Entry 6L9M (X-ray diffraction, 2.60 A resolution); this record covers chains A and C of the 3 polymer chains in the assembly.

# Chain A
Protein: H2-Ld
From: Homo sapiens
Chain sequence (278 residues; each row starts with the number of its first residue; numbering starts at 0):
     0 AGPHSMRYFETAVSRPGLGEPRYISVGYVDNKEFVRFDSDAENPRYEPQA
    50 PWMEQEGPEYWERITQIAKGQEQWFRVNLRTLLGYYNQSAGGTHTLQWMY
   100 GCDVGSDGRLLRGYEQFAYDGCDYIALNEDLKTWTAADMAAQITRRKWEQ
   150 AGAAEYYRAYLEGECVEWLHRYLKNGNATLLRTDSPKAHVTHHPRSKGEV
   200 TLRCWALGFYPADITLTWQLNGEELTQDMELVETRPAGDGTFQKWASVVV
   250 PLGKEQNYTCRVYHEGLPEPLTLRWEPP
Cystine bridges: Cys-101/Cys-164, Cys-203/Cys-259

# Chain C
Protein: Ser-pro-ser-tyr-val-tyr-his-gln-phe
From: Homo sapiens
Chain sequence (9 residues; row label = number of the first residue in the row):
     1 SPSYVYHQF

# Chain A / chain C interface
Contacting residue pairs (48):
  Met-5(A) with Ser-1(C)
  Tyr-7(A) with Ser-1(C), hydrogen bond (side chain-backbone); Pro-2(C)
  Tyr-45(A) with Pro-2(C)
  Arg-62(A) with Ser-1(C), hydrogen bond
  Ile-63(A) with Ser-1(C); Pro-2(C)
  Gln-65(A) with Tyr-4(C)
  Ile-66(A) with Pro-2(C); Tyr-4(C)
  Gly-69(A) with Tyr-4(C)
  Gln-70(A) with Ser-3(C); Tyr-4(C); Val-5(C), hydrogen bond (side chain-backbone)
  Trp-73(A) with Val-5(C), hydrophobic; His-7(C), hydrogen bond (side chain-backbone); Gln-8(C); Phe-9(C), hydrophobic
  Val-76(A) with Gln-8(C)
  Asn-77(A) with Gln-8(C), hydrogen bond; Phe-9(C), hydrogen bond (side chain-backbone)
  Thr-80(A) with Phe-9(C)
  Leu-81(A) with Phe-9(C), hydrophobic
  Tyr-84(A) with Phe-9(C), hydrogen bond (side chain-backbone)
  Leu-95(A) with Phe-9(C), hydrophobic
  Trp-97(A) with Ser-3(C); Tyr-4(C); Val-5(C), hydrophobic
  Tyr-99(A) with Pro-2(C); Ser-3(C), hydrogen bond (side chain-backbone)
  Phe-116(A) with Val-5(C), hydrophobic; Phe-9(C), hydrophobic
  Thr-143(A) with Phe-9(C), hydrogen bond (side chain-backbone)
  Lys-146(A) with Phe-9(C), hydrogen bond (side chain-backbone)
  Trp-147(A) with His-7(C); Gln-8(C), hydrogen bond (side chain-backbone); Phe-9(C), hydrophobic
  Ala-152(A) with His-7(C)
  Tyr-155(A) with Tyr-4(C), hydrogen bond (side chain-backbone); Val-5(C); Tyr-6(C); His-7(C)
  Tyr-156(A) with Val-5(C), hydrogen bond (side chain-backbone); His-7(C)
  Tyr-159(A) with Ser-1(C), hydrogen bond (side chain-backbone); Ser-3(C)
  Trp-167(A) with Ser-1(C)
  Tyr-171(A) with Ser-1(C), hydrogen bond (side chain-backbone)
Interface residues without a listed pair, chain A (32 interface residues in all): Glu-9, Tyr-59, Tyr-123, Ala-150

# Summary
32 residues of chain A and 9 residues of chain C are in contact, with 15 hydrogen bonds. Among the polar pairs
are Tyr-7(A)/Ser-1(C), Arg-62(A)/Ser-1(C) and Gln-70(A)/Val-5(C).
Chain A is H2-Ld and chain C is Ser-pro-ser-tyr-val-tyr-his-gln-phe, both from Homo sapiens; the structure,
H2-Ld complexed with AH1 peptide, was determined by X-ray diffraction together with 6L9K, 6L9L and 6L9N from
the same study.
